9AW3 - chains D and E of the 28 polymer chains in the assembly; structure by X-ray diffraction, 3.42 A resolution.

== Chain D ==
Protein: Proteasome subunit alpha type-5
Source organism: Saccharomyces cerevisiae
Reference sequence: P32379 (PSA5_YEAST); residues -7 to 252 here correspond to UniProt positions 1-260 (UniProt number = residue number + 8)
Chain sequence (260 residues; each row starts with the number of its first residue; numbers below 1 keep their minus sign (Met-7 is residue -7)):
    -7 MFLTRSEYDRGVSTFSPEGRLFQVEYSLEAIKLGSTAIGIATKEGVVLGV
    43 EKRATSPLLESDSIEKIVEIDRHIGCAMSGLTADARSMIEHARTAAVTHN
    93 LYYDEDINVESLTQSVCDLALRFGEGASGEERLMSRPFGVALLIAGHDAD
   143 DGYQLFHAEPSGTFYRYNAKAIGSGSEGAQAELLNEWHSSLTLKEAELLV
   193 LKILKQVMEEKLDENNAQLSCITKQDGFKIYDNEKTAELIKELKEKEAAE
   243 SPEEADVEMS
Not modelled in the structure: -7 to 0, 118-122, 243-252

== Chain E ==
Protein: Proteasome subunit alpha type-6
Source organism: Saccharomyces cerevisiae
Reference sequence: P40302 (PSA6_YEAST); residues 0-233 here correspond to UniProt positions 1-234 (UniProt number = residue number + 1)
Chain sequence (234 residues; row label = number of the first residue in the row; numbering starts at 0):
     0 MFRNNYDGDTVTFSPTGRLFQVEYALEAIKQGSVTVGLRSNTHAVLVALK
    50 RNADELSSYQKKIIKCDEHMGLSLAGLAPDARVLSNYLRQQCNYSSLVFN
   100 RKLAVERAGHLLCDKAQKNTQSYGGRPYGVGLLIIGYDKSGAHLLEFQPS
   150 GNVTELYGTAIGARSQGAKTYLERTLDTFIKIDGNPDELIKAGVEAISQS
   200 LRDESLTVDNLSIAIVGKDTPFTIYDGEAVAKYI
Not modelled in the structure: 0-2

== Interface between chain D and chain E ==
Contacting residue pairs (44):
  Arg2(D) with Asp6(E), salt bridge
  Ser5(D) with Gly124(E); Arg125(E)
  Thr6(D) with Gly7(E); Gln20(E)
  Phe7(D) with Gln20(E), hydrogen bond (backbone-side chain); Tyr23(E); Ala24(E), hydrophobic; Ala27(E), hydrophobic; Arg125(E); Pro126(E); Gly128(E)
  Ser8(D) with Tyr23(E)
  Pro9(D) with Tyr23(E), hydrophobic
  Glu10(D) with Glu26(E); Gln30(E), hydrogen bond (backbone-side chain)
  Gly11(D) with Tyr23(E); Ala27(E)
  Arg12(D) with Gln30(E)
  Leu13(D) with Arg125(E)
  Glu102(D) with Lys60(E), salt bridge
  Gln106(D) with Arg81(E), hydrogen bond
  Asp110(D) with Arg81(E), salt bridge
  Leu113(D) with Pro78(E), hydrophobic; Asp79(E); Arg125(E)
  Glu117(D) with Tyr122(E), hydrogen bond
  Ser153(D) with Pro78(E)
  Gly154(D) with Pro78(E)
  Thr155(D) with Gln59(E)
  Phe156(D) with Gln59(E), hydrogen bond (backbone-side chain)
  Tyr157(D) with Ser57(E); Gln59(E)
  Arg158(D) with Leu55(E); Ser56(E); Ser57(E), hydrogen bond (backbone-side chain)
  Tyr159(D) with Asp53(E); Leu55(E); Ser56(E)
  Asn160(D) with Leu55(E), hydrogen bond (backbone-backbone)
  Ala161(D) with Leu55(E)
  Gln172(D) with Asp53(E), hydrogen bond
  Leu175(D) with Leu55(E)
  Leu176(D) with Leu55(E)
Interface residues without a listed pair, chain D (29 interface residues in all): Gly3, Trp179
Interface residues without a listed pair, chain E (26 interface residues in all): Ala52, Glu54, Leu76, Ala77

== In short ==
29 residues of chain D face 26 of chain E across their interface, with 8 hydrogen bonds and 3 salt bridges.
Polar contacts include Arg2(D)-Asp6(E), Glu102(D)-Lys60(E) and Asp110(D)-Arg81(E).
Here chain D is Proteasome subunit alpha type-5 and chain E is Proteasome subunit alpha type-6, both from
Saccharomyces cerevisiae. Entry 9AW3 (Yeast 20S proteasome soaked with MA9 crude extract) was determined by
X-ray diffraction together with 9C97, 9C98, 9AW5, 9AW6 and 9AW7 from the same study.
